PDB entry 5R47 | X-ray diffraction, 1.10 A resolution | chains A and B of the 5 polymer chains in the assembly

[Chain A]
Name: gamma-chymotrypsin
Source organism: Bos taurus
Notes: EC 3.4.21.1
Reference sequence: P00766 (CTRA_BOVIN); residue numbers follow UniProt; this construct covers 1-13
Sequence (13 residues; each row starts with the number of its first residue):
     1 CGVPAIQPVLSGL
Not modelled in the structure: 11-13
Small-molecule neighbours: malonic acid (MLA): C1, G2, V3

[Chain B]
Name: gamma-chymotrypsin
Source organism: Bos taurus
Notes: EC 3.4.21.1
Reference sequence: P00766 (CTRA_BOVIN); residues 16-146 here = UniProt positions 16-146
Sequence (131 residues; row label = number of the first residue in the row):
    16 IVNGEEAVPGSWPWQVSLQDKTGFHFCGGSLINENWVVTAAHCGVTTSDV
    66 VVAGEFDQGSSSEKIQKLKIAKVFKNSKYNSLTINNDITLLKLSTAASFS
   116 QTVSAVCLPSASDDFAAGTTCVTTGWGLTRY
Disulfides: C42-C58
Small-molecule neighbours: malonic acid (MLA): I47, N48, L123
Curated features (UniProtKB/Swiss-Prot):
  - active site (Charge relay system): H57, D102

[Interface between chain A and chain B]
Cross-chain cystine bridges: C1(A)-C122(B)
Residue-residue contacts (22):
  C1(A) - A120(B)
  C1(A) - V121(B)
  C1(A) - C122(B)  disulfide
  G2(A) - W29(B)
  G2(A) - A120(B)  hydrogen bond (backbone-backbone)
  G2(A) - C122(B)
  P4(A) - S26(B)
  P4(A) - P28(B)
  P4(A) - W29(B)  hydrophobic
  A5(A) - Q116(B)
  I6(A) - V23(B)  hydrophobic
  I6(A) - P24(B)
  I6(A) - G25(B)
  I6(A) - S26(B)
  I6(A) - Q116(B)
  I6(A) - T117(B)
  Q7(A) - S26(B)
  P8(A) - S26(B)
  P8(A) - W27(B)  hydrophobic
  V9(A) - E20(B)
  V9(A) - V23(B)  hydrophobic
  L10(A) - E20(B)
Other interface residues (no listed pair), chain A (10 interface residues in all): V3
Other interface residues (no listed pair), chain B (14 interface residues in all): V137

[Summary]
Chain A and chain B form an interface of 10 and 14 residues respectively, with 1 disulfide bond and 1 hydrogen
bond. Its one hydrogen bond, G2(A)-A120(B), is backbone to backbone. Ligands of chain A: malonic acid. Bound
to chain B: malonic acid.
Chain A is gamma-chymotrypsin and chain B is gamma-chymotrypsin, both from Bos taurus; the structure, Crystal
Structure of deuterated gamma-Chymotrypsin at pH 5.6, cryo temperature, was determined by X-ray diffraction.
